3Q0W - chain A; structure by X-ray diffraction, 1.60 A resolution.

[Chain A]
Molecule: HTH-type transcriptional regulator EthR
Organism: Mycobacterium tuberculosis
Reference sequence: P96222 (ETHR_MYCTU); residue numbers follow UniProt; this construct covers 1-216
Sequence (236 residues; row label = number of the first residue in the row; numbers below 1 keep their minus sign (Met-19 is residue -19)):
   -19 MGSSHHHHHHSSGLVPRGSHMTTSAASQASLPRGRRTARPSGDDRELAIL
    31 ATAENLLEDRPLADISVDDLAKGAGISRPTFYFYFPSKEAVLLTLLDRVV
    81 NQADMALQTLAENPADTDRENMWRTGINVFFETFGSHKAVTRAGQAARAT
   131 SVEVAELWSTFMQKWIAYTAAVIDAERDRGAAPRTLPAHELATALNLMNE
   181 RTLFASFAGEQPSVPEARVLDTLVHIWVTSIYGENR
Unresolved in the structure: -19 to 21, 215-216
Construct notes: expression tag (-19 to 0)
Residues lining bound ligands: LL5 ((2S)-2-amino-3-methyl-1-{4-[3-(thiophen-2-yl)-1,2,4-oxadiazol-5-yl]piperidin-1-yl}butan-1-one): Leu87, Leu90, Pro94, Met102, Trp103, Gly106, Ile107, Phe110, Trp145, Tyr148, Thr149, Val152, Glu156, Asn176, Asn179, Trp207, Tyr212

[In short]
Ligands of chain A: compound LL5.
Chain A is HTH-type transcriptional regulator EthR (Mycobacterium tuberculosis); the structure, ETHR From
mycobacterium tuberculosis in complex with compound BDM33066, was determined by X-ray diffraction (same
publication as 3QPL and 3TP0).
